PDB entry 7AIC | electron microscopy, 5.00 A resolution (low resolution: residue-level contacts below are approximate; hydrogen-bond / salt-bridge calls are withheld) | chains B and D of the 5 polymer chains in the assembly

# Chain B
Name: DNA mismatch repair protein MutS
Organism: Escherichia coli (strain K12)
UniProtKB: P23909 (MUTS_ECOLI); residue numbers follow UniProt; this construct covers 1-853
Chain sequence (853 residues; each row starts with the number of its first residue):
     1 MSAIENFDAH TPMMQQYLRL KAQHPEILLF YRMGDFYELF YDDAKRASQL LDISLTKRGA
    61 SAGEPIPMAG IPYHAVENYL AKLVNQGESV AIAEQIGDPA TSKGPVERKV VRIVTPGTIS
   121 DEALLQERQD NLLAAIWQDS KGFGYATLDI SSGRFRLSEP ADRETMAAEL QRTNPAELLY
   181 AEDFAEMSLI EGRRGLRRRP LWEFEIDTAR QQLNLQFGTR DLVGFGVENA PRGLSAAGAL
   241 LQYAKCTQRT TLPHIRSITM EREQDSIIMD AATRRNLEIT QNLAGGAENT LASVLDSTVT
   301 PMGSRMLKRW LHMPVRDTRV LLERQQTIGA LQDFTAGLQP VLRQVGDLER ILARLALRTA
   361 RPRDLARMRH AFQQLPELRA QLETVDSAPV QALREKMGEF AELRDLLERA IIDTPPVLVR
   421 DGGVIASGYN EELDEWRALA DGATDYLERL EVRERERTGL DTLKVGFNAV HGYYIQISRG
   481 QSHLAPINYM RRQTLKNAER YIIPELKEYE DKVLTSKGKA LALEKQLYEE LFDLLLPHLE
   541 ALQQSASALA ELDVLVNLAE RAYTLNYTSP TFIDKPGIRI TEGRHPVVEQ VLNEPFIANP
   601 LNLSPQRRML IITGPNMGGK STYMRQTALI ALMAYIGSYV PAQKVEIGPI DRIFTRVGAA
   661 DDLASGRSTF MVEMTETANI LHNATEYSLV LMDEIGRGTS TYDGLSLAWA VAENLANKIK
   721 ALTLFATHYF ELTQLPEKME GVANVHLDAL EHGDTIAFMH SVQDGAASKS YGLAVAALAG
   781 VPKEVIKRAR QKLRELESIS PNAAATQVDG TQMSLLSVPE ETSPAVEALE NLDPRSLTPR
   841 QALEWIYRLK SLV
Not modelled in the structure: 1-127, 660-669, 801-853
Differences from the reference sequence: engineered mutation Ala-93 (Cys in P23909), Ser-235 (Cys in P23909), Ala-239 (Cys in P23909), Cys-246 (Asp in P23909), Ser-297 (Cys in P23909), Ser-569 (Cys in P23909), Val-711 (Cys in P23909), Arg-835 (Asp in P23909)
Curated features (UniProtKB/Swiss-Prot):
  - binding site (ATP): Gly-614 to Ser-621
Ligand contacts:
  - AMP-PNP (ANP; phosphoaminophosphonic acid-adenylate ester), molecule 1: Arg-220, Phe-670, Met-671
  - AMP-PNP (ANP), molecule 2: Val-588, Leu-592, Glu-594, Phe-596, Ile-597, Pro-615, Asn-616, Met-617, Gly-618, Gly-619, Lys-620, Ser-621, Thr-622, Asp-693, Glu-694, His-728, His-760

# Chain D
Molecule: 30-nt DNA strand
Sequence (30 nucleotides; numbered 11 to 40; the number before each row is that of its first residue):
    11 ATGCCTATAG GGCGAATTGG GTACCGCTGA

# Chain B / chain D interface
Pairs across the interface (5; chain B residue first):
  Leu-357(B) with DG30(D)
  Thr-359(B) with DG31(D)
  Arg-361(B) with DT32(D)
  Arg-420(B) with DT32(D); DA33(D)

# In short
The chain B/chain D interface involves 4 residues from each chain. Chain B binds AMP-PNP. From UniProt: 8
ATP-binding residues on chain B.
Chain B is DNA mismatch repair protein MutS (Escherichia coli (strain K12)) and chain D is a 30-nt DNA strand;
the structure, MutS-MutL in clamp state (kinked clamp domain), was determined by electron microscopy (same
publication as 7AI5, 7AI6, 7AI7 and 7AIB).
